5JV5 - chains A and B; structure by X-ray diffraction, 2.73 A resolution.

== Chain A (and B) ==
Protein: Hypoxanthine-guanine phosphoribosyltransferase
Organism: Trypanosoma brucei brucei
Notes: EC 2.4.2.8; chain B of this document is another copy of the same molecule, construct and numbering; everything in this record applies to it too
UniProtKB: Q07010 (HPRT_TRYBB); residues 1-210 here = UniProt positions 1-210
Sequence (216 residues; each row starts with the number of its first residue; numbers below 1 keep their minus sign (His-5 is residue -5)):
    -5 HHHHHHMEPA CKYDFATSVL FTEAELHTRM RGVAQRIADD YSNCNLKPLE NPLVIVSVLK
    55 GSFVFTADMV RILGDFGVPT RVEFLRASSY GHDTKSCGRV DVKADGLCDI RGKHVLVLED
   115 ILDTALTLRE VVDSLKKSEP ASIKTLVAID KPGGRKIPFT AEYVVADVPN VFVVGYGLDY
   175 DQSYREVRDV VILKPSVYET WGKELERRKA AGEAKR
Disordered / not traced: -5 to -2, 81-100, 200-210 (chain B: -5 to -2, 80-102, 200-210)
Sequence notes: expression tag (-5 to 0)
Bound ions: Mg2+: Asp173 (together with sulfate ion)
Residues lining bound ligands: guanosine-5'-monophosphate (5GP): Ile115, Asp117, Lys145, Val165, Phe166, Val167, Val168, Leu172, Asp173
Swiss-Prot annotation at these positions:
  - active site: Asp117 (Proton acceptor)
  - binding site (GMP): Lys54, Glu113 to Thr121, Lys145, Asp173
  - binding site (Mg(2+)): Asp173
Reported in the primary citation:
  - binding site for guanosine-5'-monophosphate: Lys145, Phe166, Val167, Asp173
  - binding site for sulfate ion: Lys54, Gly55, Arg179
  - contacts within the chain: Ser51-Thr60 (hydrogen bond), Val52-Ser56 (hydrogen bond), Lys54-Gln176 (hydrogen bond), Asp175-Trp195
  - self-association interface (contacts with another copy of this molecule); pairs are residue here / residue on that copy: Leu43-Trp195 (hydrophobic contact), Leu53-Phe78, Leu53-Leu53, Arg182-Arg65 (hydrogen bond), Leu53, Phe57, Val58, Phe78

== Interface between chain A and chain B ==
Pairs across the interface - 54 pairs, chain A then chain B:
  Pro42(A) - Ser177(B)
  Pro42(A) - Tyr178(B)
  Leu43(A) - Tyr174(B)
  Leu43(A) - Asp175(B)
  Leu43(A) - Ser177(B)  hydrogen bond (backbone-side chain)
  Leu43(A) - Trp195(B)
  Glu44(A) - Trp195(B)
  Leu53(A) - Leu53(B)  hydrophobic
  Leu53(A) - Phe78(B)  hydrophobic
  Lys54(A) - Val76(B)  hydrogen bond (side chain-backbone)
  Lys54(A) - Glu77(B)  salt bridge
  Phe57(A) - Thr60(B)
  Phe57(A) - Ala61(B)  hydrophobic
  Phe57(A) - Val76(B)  hydrophobic
  Phe57(A) - Phe78(B)  hydrophobic
  Val58(A) - Ala61(B)  hydrophobic
  Val58(A) - Arg65(B)
  Thr60(A) - Phe57(B)
  Ala61(A) - Phe57(B)  hydrophobic
  Ala61(A) - Val58(B)  hydrophobic
  Ala61(A) - Ala61(B)  hydrophobic
  Asp62(A) - Arg65(B)  salt bridge
  Val64(A) - Glu180(B)
  Arg65(A) - Val58(B)
  Arg65(A) - Asp62(B)  salt bridge
  Arg65(A) - Tyr170(B)
  Arg65(A) - Glu180(B)
  Arg65(A) - Arg182(B)  hydrogen bond (backbone-side chain)
  Ile66(A) - Arg182(B)
  Asp69(A) - Arg182(B)  salt bridge
  Pro73(A) - Glu180(B)
  Thr74(A) - Glu180(B)  hydrogen bond (backbone-side chain)
  Arg75(A) - Gln176(B)
  Val76(A) - Lys54(B)  hydrogen bond (backbone-side chain)
  Val76(A) - Phe57(B)  hydrophobic
  Val76(A) - Arg179(B)
  Glu77(A) - Lys54(B)  salt bridge
  Phe78(A) - Leu53(B)  hydrophobic
  Phe78(A) - Phe57(B)  hydrophobic
  Tyr170(A) - Arg65(B)
  Tyr174(A) - Leu43(B)
  Asp175(A) - Leu43(B)
  Gln176(A) - Arg75(B)
  Ser177(A) - Leu43(B)  hydrogen bond (side chain-backbone)
  Tyr178(A) - Pro42(B)
  Glu180(A) - Val64(B)
  Glu180(A) - Arg65(B)
  Glu180(A) - Pro73(B)
  Glu180(A) - Thr74(B)  hydrogen bond (side chain-backbone)
  Arg182(A) - Arg65(B)  hydrogen bond (side chain-backbone)
  Arg182(A) - Ile66(B)
  Arg182(A) - Asp69(B)  salt bridge
  Trp195(A) - Leu43(B)
  Trp195(A) - Glu44(B)
Also at the interface, not in a pair above, chain A (33 interface residues in all): Pro46, Gly68, Arg179, Val191
Also at the interface, not in a pair above, chain B (34 interface residues in all): Glu17, Pro46, Gly68, Val191

== In short ==
33 residues of chain A face 34 of chain B across their interface; the contacts include 8 hydrogen bonds and 6
salt bridges. Polar contacts include Lys54(A)-Glu77(B), Asp62(A)-Arg65(B) and Asp69(A)-Arg182(B). From the
paper: a binding site for guanosine-5'-monophosphate at Lys145(A), Phe166(A) and Val167(A) among others; a
binding site for sulfate ion at Lys54(A), Gly55(A) and Arg179(A).
Both chains are Hypoxanthine-guanine phosphoribosyltransferase (Trypanosoma brucei brucei). Entry 5JV5
(Trypanosome brucei Hypoxanthine-guanine phosphoribosyltranferase in complex with Guanosine 5' monophosphate)
was determined by X-ray diffraction (same publication as 5JSQ, 5K51, 5KAM and 5KAP).
